3QEB - chains Z and A of the 3 polymer chains in the assembly; structure by X-ray diffraction, 3.00 A resolution.

Chain Z:
Molecule: Exonuclease 1
Source organism: Homo sapiens
Notes: EC 3.1.-.-
UniProt: Q9UQ84 (EXO1_HUMAN); numbering as in UniProt (aligned over 1-352)
Chain sequence (352 residues; numbered 1 to 352; the number before each row is that of its first residue):
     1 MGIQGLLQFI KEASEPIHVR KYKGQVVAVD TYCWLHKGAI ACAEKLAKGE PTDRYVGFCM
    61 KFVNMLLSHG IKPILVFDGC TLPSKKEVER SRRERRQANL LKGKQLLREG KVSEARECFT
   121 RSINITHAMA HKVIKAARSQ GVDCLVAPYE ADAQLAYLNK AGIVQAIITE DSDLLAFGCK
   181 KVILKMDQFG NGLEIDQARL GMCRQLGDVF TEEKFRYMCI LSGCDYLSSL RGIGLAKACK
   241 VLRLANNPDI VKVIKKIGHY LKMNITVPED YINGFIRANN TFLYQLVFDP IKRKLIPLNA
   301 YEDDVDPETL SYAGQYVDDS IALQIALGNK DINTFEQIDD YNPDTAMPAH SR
Unresolved in the structure: 1, 347-352
Metal / ion sites: Mn2+ site 1: Asp-152 (shared with 1 residue of chain B); Mn2+ site 2: Asp-152, Asp-171, Asp-173 (shared with 1 residue of chain B)
Swiss-Prot annotation at these positions:
  - binding site (Mg(2+)): Asp-30, Asp-78, Glu-150, Asp-152, Asp-171, Asp-173, Asp-225, Asp-270
  - natural variant: Glu-109 (E109K: Abrogates exonuclease activity)
  - mutagenesis: Asp-78 (D78A: Abrogates double-stranded DNA exonuclease activity and endonuclease activity against 5'-overhanging flap structures. Also reduces DNA-binding to 5'-overhanging flap structures), Asp-173 (D173A: Abrogates double-stranded DNA exonuclease activity and endonuclease activity against 5'-overhanging flap structures. No effect on DNA-binding to 5'-overhanging flap structures), Asp-225 (D225A: Abrogates double-stranded DNA exonuclease activity and endonuclease activity against 5'-overhanging flap structures. Also enhances DNA-binding to 5'-overhanging flap structures)
Reported in the primary citation:
  - Mn2+ coordination: Asp-152, Asp-171, Asp-173
  - binding site for the 10-nt DNA strand: Tyr-32, Lys-85, Arg-92
  - catalytic residues: Lys-85 (proposed by the authors, not directly observed)
  - mutagenesis - Y32A (20-fold), H36A (150-fold), K85A, R92A: decreased catalytic activity
  - mutagenesis - D78A, D225A: abolished catalytic activity (citing earlier work)

Chain A:
Molecule: 13-nt DNA strand
Sequence (13 nucleotides; each row starts with the number of its first residue):
    11 CGCTAGTCGA CAT
Unresolved in the structure: 22-23

Interface between chain Z and chain A:
Contacting residue pairs - 12 pairs, chain Z then chain A:
  Gln-4(Z) with DG16(A), hydrogen bond to the base
  Arg-121(Z) with DA20(A), base contact
  Gly-232(Z) with DT14(A), phosphate contact; DA15(A), hydrogen bond to the phosphate
  Ile-233(Z) with DT14(A), hydrogen bond to the phosphate; DA15(A), phosphate contact
  Gly-234(Z) with DT14(A), hydrogen bond to the phosphate
  Leu-235(Z) with DT14(A), hydrogen bond to the phosphate
  Ala-236(Z) with DC13(A), phosphate contact; DT14(A), hydrogen bond to the phosphate
  Lys-237(Z) with DC13(A), phosphate contact; DT14(A), hydrogen bond to the phosphate
Interface residues without a listed pair, chain Z (12 interface residues in all): Thr-120, Ser-229, Leu-230, Arg-231
Interface residues without a listed pair, chain A (7 interface residues in all): DG19, DC21

In short:
12 residues of chain Z and 7 residues of chain A are in contact; the contacts include 7 hydrogen bonds. Polar
contacts include Gln-4(Z)/DG16(A), Gly-232(Z)/DA15(A) and Ile-233(Z)/DT14(A). The paper reports the catalytic
residue Lys-85(Z); Y32A, H36A and K85A of chain Z, among others, reduce catalytic activity; 6 substitutions
were tested in all.
Chain Z is Exonuclease 1 (Homo sapiens) and chain A is a 13-nt DNA strand; the structure, Crystal structure of
human exonuclease 1 Exo1 (WT) in complex with DNA and Mn2+ (complex III), was determined by X-ray diffraction
together with 3QE9 and 3QEA from the same study.
